7F8C - chain A; structure by X-ray diffraction, 2.25 A resolution.

# Chain A
Name: Erm(38)
Organism: Mycolicibacterium smegmatis
UniProt: Q79N53 (Q79N53_MYCSM); residue numbers follow UniProt; this construct covers 1-261
Amino-acid sequence (261 residues; numbered 1 to 261; the number before each row is that of its first residue):
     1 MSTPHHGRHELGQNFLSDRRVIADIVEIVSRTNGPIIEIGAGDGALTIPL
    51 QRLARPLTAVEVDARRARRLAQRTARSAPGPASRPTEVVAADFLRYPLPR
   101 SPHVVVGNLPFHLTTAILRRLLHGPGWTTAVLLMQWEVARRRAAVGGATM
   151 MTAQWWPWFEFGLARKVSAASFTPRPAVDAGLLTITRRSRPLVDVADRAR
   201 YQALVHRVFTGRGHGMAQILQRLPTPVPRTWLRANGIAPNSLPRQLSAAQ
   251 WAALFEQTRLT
Unresolved in the structure: 1-12, 84, 225-226, 259-261
Small-molecule neighbours:
  - sinefungin (SFG): Gln13, Asn14, Phe15, Leu16, Glu38, Gly40, Ala41, Gly42, Asp43, Gly44, Ala45, Val60, Glu61, Val62, Arg66, Ala91, Asp92, Phe93, Asn108, Leu109, Pro110, Leu113
  - succinic acid (SIN): Ile48, Arg52, Arg73, Ser77
Reported in the primary citation:
  - binding site for sinefungin: Phe15, Glu61, Arg66, Asp92, Asn108, Pro110
  - mutagenesis - E61K, R119A, R140A, R141A, R142A: decreased catalytic activity
  - mutagenesis - R31A, K166A: unchanged catalytic activity
  - catalytic residues: Phe111 (from molecular simulation)
  - mutagenesis - R119A: unchanged binding to 32-mer RNA substrate

# Overview
Chain A binds sinefungin and succinic acid. The paper reports the catalytic residue Phe111; E61K, R119A and
R140A, among others, reduce catalytic activity; 7 substitutions were tested in all.
Chain A is Erm(38) (Mycolicibacterium smegmatis); the structure, Crystal structure of rRNA methyltransferase
Erm38 in complex with sinefungin, was determined by X-ray diffraction together with 7F8A and 7F8B from the
same study.
